PDB entry 4LJ0 | X-ray diffraction, 2.15 A resolution | chains A and D of the 5 polymer chains in the assembly

# Chain A
Name: Nab2
Source organism: Chaetomium thermophilum
Notes: fragment: Nab2 Zn fingers 3-5
UniProtKB: G0SCL7 (G0SCL7_CHATD); numbering as in UniProt (aligned over 401-466)
Sequence (66 residues; each row starts with the number of its first residue):
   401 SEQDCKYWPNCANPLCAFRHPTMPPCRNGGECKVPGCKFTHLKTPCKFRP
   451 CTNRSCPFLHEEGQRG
Not modelled in the structure: 401
Metal / ion sites: Zn2+ site 1: Cys405, Cys411, Cys416, His420; Zn2+ site 2: Cys426, Cys432, Cys437, His441; Zn2+ site 3: Cys446, Cys451, Cys456, His460
What the authors report for this chain:
  - binding site for polyadenosine RNA: Cys405, Lys406, Tyr407, Cys411, Ala412, Cys416, Phe418
  - binding site for polyadenosine RNA (chain D): Pro445, Lys447, Phe448, Cys451, Thr452, Phe458
  - binding site for polyadenosine RNA: Cys426, Arg427, Phe439
  - Zn2+ coordination: Cys405, Cys411, Cys416, Cys426, Cys451

# Chain D
Molecule: polyadenosine RNA
Sequence (8 nucleotides; row label = number of the first residue in the row):
     1 AAAAAAAA
Not modelled in the structure: 5-8
Metal / ion sites: Mg2+ site 1: A3 (shared with 1 residue of chain C); Mg2+ site 2: A3, A4

# Chain A / chain D interface
Pairs across the interface (14; chain A residue first):
  Asn410(A) with A2(D), hydrogen bond to the phosphate; A3(D), sugar contact
  Cys411(A) with A1(D), hydrogen bond to the sugar
  Ala412(A) with A2(D), base contact
  Pro445(A) with A3(D), hydrogen bond to the base
  Cys446(A) with A3(D), base contact
  Lys447(A) with A3(D), hydrogen bond to the base
  Phe448(A) with A3(D), base contact; A4(D), stacking on the base
  Pro450(A) with A4(D), base contact
  Cys451(A) with A4(D), hydrogen bond to the base
  Thr452(A) with A4(D), hydrogen bond to the base
  Asn453(A) with A4(D), base contact
  Phe458(A) with A3(D), stacking on the base
Also at the interface, not in a pair above, chain A (14 interface residues in all): Thr444, Cys456

# Overview
14 residues of chain A face 4 of chain D across their interface, with 6 hydrogen bonds and 2 aromatic stacking
contacts. Among the polar pairs are Pro445(A)-A3(D), Lys447(A)-A3(D) and Cys451(A)-A4(D). The paper reports a
binding site for polyadenosine RNA at Cys405(A), Lys406(A) and Tyr407(A) among others; a binding site for
polyadenosine RNA (chain D) at Pro445(A), Lys447(A) and Phe448(A) among others.
Here chain A is Nab2 (Chaetomium thermophilum) and chain D is polyadenosine RNA. Entry 4LJ0 (Nab2 Zn fingers
complexed with polyadenosine) was determined by X-ray diffraction.
